Entry 8GKR (X-ray diffraction, 2.78 A resolution); this record covers chains A and P of the 3 polymer chains in the assembly.

== Chain A ==
Name: DNA polymerase eta
From: Homo sapiens
Notes: EC 2.7.7.7
Reference sequence: Q9Y253 (POLH_HUMAN); residues 1-432 here = UniProt positions 1-432
Chain sequence (432 residues; row label = number of the first residue in the row):
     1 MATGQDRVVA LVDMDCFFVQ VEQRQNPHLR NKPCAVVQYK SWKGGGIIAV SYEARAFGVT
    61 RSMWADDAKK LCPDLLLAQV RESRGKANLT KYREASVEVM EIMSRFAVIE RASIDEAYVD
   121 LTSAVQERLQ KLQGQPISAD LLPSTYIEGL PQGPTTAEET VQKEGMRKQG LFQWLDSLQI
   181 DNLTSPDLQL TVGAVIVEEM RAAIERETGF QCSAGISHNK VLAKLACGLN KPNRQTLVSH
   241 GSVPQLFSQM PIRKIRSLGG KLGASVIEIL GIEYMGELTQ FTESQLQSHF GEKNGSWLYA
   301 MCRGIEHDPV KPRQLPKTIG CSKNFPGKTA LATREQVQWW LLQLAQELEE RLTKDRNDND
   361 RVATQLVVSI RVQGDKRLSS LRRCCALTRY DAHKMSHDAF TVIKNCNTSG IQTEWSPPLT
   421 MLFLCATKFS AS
Not modelled in the structure: 1, 153-159
Bound ions: Ca2+ site 1: Asp13, Asp115, Glu116 (together with 5-FdUTP) (shared with DG8(P) of chain P); Ca2+ site 2: Asp13, Met14, Asp115 (together with 5-FdUTP)
Residues lining bound ligands: 5-FdUTP (B7P; 2'-deoxy-5-fluorouridine 5'-(tetrahydrogen triphosphate)): Asp13, Met14, Asp15, Cys16, Phe17, Phe18, Ile48, Ala49, Tyr52, Arg55, Arg61, Ile114, Asp115, Glu116, Lys231
UniProt features mapped onto this chain:
  - binding site (Mg(2+)): Asp13, Met14, Asp115, Glu116
  - binding site (Mn(2+)): Asp13, Met14, Asp115, Glu116
  - binding site (a 2'-deoxyribonucleoside 5'-triphosphate): Arg61
  - natural variant: Val37 (deletion: In XPV), Leu75 (deletion: In XPV), Arg93 (R93P: In XPV), Arg111 (R111H: In XPV), Thr122 (T122P: In XPV), Gly153 (G153D: In a breast cancer sample), Thr191 (T191P: In XPV), Gly263 (G263V: In XPV), Val266 (V266D: In XPV), Gly295 (G295R: In XPV), Arg361 (R361S: In XPV)
  - mutagenesis: Tyr52 (Y52A/F: Reduces DNA polymerase activity; Y52E: Reduces DNA polymerase activity. Increases fidelity of replication and reduces translesion bypass), Arg61 (R61A: Reduces enzymatic activity by two-thirds), Ser62 (S62G: Increased DNA polymerase activity and translesion bypass compared to wild-type), Ala68 (A68S/V: Severe reduction in thymine dimer translesion bypass), Asn324 to Pro326 (Reduces binding to chromatin and to monoubiquitinated PCNA. Abolishes binding to monoubiquitinated PCNA; when associated with 705-E--H-713 Del)

== Chain P ==
Molecule: 8-nt DNA strand
Sequence (8 nucleotides; row label = number of the first residue in the row):
     1 AGTGTGAG
Bound ions: Ca2+: DG8 (together with 5-FdUTP) (shared with Asp13(A), Asp115(A), Glu116(A) of chain A)

== Interface between chain A and chain P ==
Contacting residue pairs (22):
  Ser113(A) - DG8(P)  sugar contact
  Asp115(A) - DG8(P)  phosphate contact
  Glu116(A) - DG8(P)  sugar contact
  Lys224(A) - DG8(P)  salt bridge to the phosphate
  Ile255(A) - DA7(P)  phosphate contact
  Arg256(A) - DA7(P)  phosphate contact
  Ser257(A) - DG6(P)  phosphate contact
  Ser257(A) - DA7(P)  hydrogen bond to the phosphate
  Leu258(A) - DA7(P)  phosphate contact
  Gly259(A) - DA7(P)  hydrogen bond to the phosphate
  Gly260(A) - DG6(P)  phosphate contact
  Gly260(A) - DA7(P)  hydrogen bond to the phosphate
  Lys261(A) - DT5(P)  salt bridge to the phosphate
  Lys261(A) - DG6(P)  hydrogen bond to the phosphate
  Leu262(A) - DG6(P)  hydrogen bond to the phosphate
  Arg377(A) - DG4(P)  salt bridge to the phosphate
  Leu381(A) - DT3(P)  phosphate contact
  Arg382(A) - DA1(P)  sugar contact
  Arg382(A) - DG2(P)  salt bridge to the phosphate
  Arg382(A) - DT3(P)  hydrogen bond to the phosphate
  Arg383(A) - DG2(P)  phosphate contact
  Cys384(A) - DG2(P)  hydrogen bond to the phosphate
Interface residues without a listed pair, chain A (21 interface residues in all): Gln365, Leu378, Ser379, Ser380

== In short ==
21 residues of chain A and 8 residues of chain P are in contact, with 7 hydrogen bonds and 4 salt bridges.
Polar contacts include Ser257(A)-DA7(P), Gly259(A)-DA7(P) and Gly260(A)-DA7(P). Bound to chain A: 5-FdUTP.
Here chain A is DNA polymerase eta (Homo sapiens) and chain P is an 8-nt DNA strand. Entry 8GKR (Crystal
structure of human DNA polymerase eta incorporating 5F-dUTP across dA) was determined by X-ray diffraction.
